Entry 8YWR (X-ray diffraction, 2.93 A resolution); this record covers chains A and H of the 3 polymer chains in the assembly.

[Chain A]
Molecule: Interleukin-6
Source organism: Homo sapiens
UniProtKB: P05231 (IL6_HUMAN); residues 14-184 here correspond to UniProt positions 42-212 (UniProt number = residue number + 28)
Chain sequence (171 residues; each row starts with the number of its first residue):
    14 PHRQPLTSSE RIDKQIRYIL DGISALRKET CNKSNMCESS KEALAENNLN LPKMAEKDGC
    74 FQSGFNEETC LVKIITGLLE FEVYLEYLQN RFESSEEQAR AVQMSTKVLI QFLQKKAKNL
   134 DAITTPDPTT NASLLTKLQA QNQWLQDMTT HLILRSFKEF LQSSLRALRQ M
Unresolved in the structure: 14-22, 48-62, 132-142
Disulfide bonds: Cys73-Cys83

[Chain H]
Molecule: Heavy chain of the Fab fragment of anti-IL-6 antibody 68F2
Source organism: Lama glama
Notes: antibody fragment or engineered binder
Chain sequence (222 residues; row label = number of the first residue in the row):
     1 EVQLQESGPG LVKPSQTLSL TCTVSGGSIT TRYYAWSWIR QPPGKGLEWM GVIDYDGDTY
    61 YSPSLKSRTS ISWDTSKNQF SLQLSSVTPE DTAVYYCARD PDVVTGFHYD YWGQGTQVTV
   121 SSASTKGPSV FPLAPSSKST SGGTAALGCL VKDYFPEPVT VSWNSGALTS GVHTFPAVLQ
   181 SSGLYSLSSV VTVPSSSLGT QTYICNVNHK PSNTKVDKKV EP
Unresolved in the structure: 138-141
Disulfide bonds: Cys22-Cys97, Cys149-Cys205

[Chain A / chain H interface]
Residue-residue contacts (8; chain A residue first):
  Arg30(A) - Tyr33(H)
  Arg30(A) - Asp102(H)  salt bridge
  Arg30(A) - Val104(H)
  Arg30(A) - Thr105(H)
  Asp34(A) - Arg32(H)  salt bridge
  Asp34(A) - Tyr33(H)  hydrogen bond
  Ser37(A) - Asp56(H)  hydrogen bond
  Arg40(A) - Asp58(H)  salt bridge
Other interface residues (no listed pair), chain A (6 interface residues in all): Asp26, Leu33
Other interface residues (no listed pair), chain H (8 interface residues in all): Tyr55

[In short]
6 residues of chain A and 8 residues of chain H are in contact, with 2 hydrogen bonds and 3 salt bridges.
Polar pairs include Arg30(A)-Asp102(H), Asp34(A)-Arg32(H) and Arg40(A)-Asp58(H).
Here chain A is Interleukin-6 (Homo sapiens) and chain H is Heavy chain of the Fab fragment of anti-IL-6
antibody 68F2 (Lama glama). Entry 8YWR (Crystal structure of the Fab fragment of the anti-IL-6 antibody 68F2
in complex with a domain-swapped ...) was determined by X-ray diffraction.
